PDB entry 4WQO | X-ray diffraction, 3.20 A resolution | chains A and C of the 4 polymer chains in the assembly

== Chain A ==
Name: Von Hippel-Lindau disease tumor suppressor
Source organism: Homo sapiens
UniProtKB: P40337 (VHL_HUMAN); numbering as in UniProt (aligned over 1-213)
Amino-acid sequence (233 residues; numbered -19 to 213; the number before each row is that of its first residue; numbers below 1 keep their minus sign (Met-19 is residue -19)):
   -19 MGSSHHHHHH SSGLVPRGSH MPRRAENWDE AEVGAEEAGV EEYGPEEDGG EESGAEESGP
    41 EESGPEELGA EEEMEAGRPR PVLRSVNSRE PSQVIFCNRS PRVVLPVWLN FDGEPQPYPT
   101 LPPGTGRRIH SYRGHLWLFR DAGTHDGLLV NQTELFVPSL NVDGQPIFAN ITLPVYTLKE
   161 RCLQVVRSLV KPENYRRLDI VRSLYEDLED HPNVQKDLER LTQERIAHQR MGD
Disordered / not traced: -19 to 59, 208-213
Construct notes: initiating methionine (-19); expression tag (-18 to 0)
Swiss-Prot annotation at these positions:
  - region: Gly14 to Glu53 (8 X 5 AA tandem repeats of G-[PAVG]-E-E-[DAYSLE]), Thr157 to Val166 (Interaction with Elongin BC complex)
Reported in the primary citation:
  - mutagenesis - V181G: unchanged binding to EloBC
  - post-translational modification sites: Lys159 (citing earlier work)
  - disease-associated variants - K159E: decreased binding to Cullin-2
  - mutagenesis - K159E: decreased binding to pH 6
  - mutagenesis - K159E: decreased binding to pH 7.2

== Chain C ==
Name: Transcription elongation factor B polypeptide 1
Source organism: Homo sapiens
UniProtKB: Q15369 (ELOC_HUMAN); residue numbers follow UniProt; this construct covers 17-112
Amino-acid sequence (96 residues; row label = number of the first residue in the row):
    17 MYVKLISSDG HEFIVKREHA LTSGTIKAML SGPGQFAENE TNEVNFREIP SHVLSKVCMY
    77 FTYKVRYTNS STEIPEFPIA PEIALELLMA ANFLDC
Reported in the primary citation:
  - conformationally variable residues (order/disorder transition): Gly48 to Thr57

== Interface between chain A and chain C ==
Residue-residue contacts (35; chain A residue first):
  Arg79(A) - Glu89(C)
  Arg82(A) - Glu92(C)  salt bridge
  Leu153(A) - Ile90(C)
  Leu153(A) - Pro91(C)
  Leu153(A) - Glu92(C)
  Val155(A) - Lys80(C)
  Val155(A) - Thr84(C)
  Tyr156(A) - Tyr76(C)  hydrogen bond (backbone-side chain)
  Thr157(A) - Tyr76(C)
  Thr157(A) - Cys112(C)
  Leu158(A) - Tyr76(C)  hydrogen bond (backbone-side chain)
  Leu158(A) - Phe93(C)  hydrophobic
  Leu158(A) - Ala107(C)  hydrophobic
  Leu158(A) - Cys112(C)  hydrogen bond (backbone-backbone)
  Lys159(A) - Leu104(C)
  Lys159(A) - Ala107(C)
  Lys159(A) - Asn108(C)  hydrogen bond
  Lys159(A) - Cys112(C)  hydrogen bond (backbone-backbone)
  Arg161(A) - Glu92(C)  salt bridge
  Arg161(A) - Phe93(C)  hydrogen bond (side chain-backbone)
  Arg161(A) - Ile95(C)
  Cys162(A) - Ile95(C)  hydrophobic
  Cys162(A) - Leu103(C)  hydrophobic
  Cys162(A) - Leu104(C)
  Leu163(A) - Leu104(C)  hydrophobic
  Val165(A) - Ile95(C)  hydrophobic
  Val166(A) - Ala100(C)  hydrophobic
  Leu169(A) - Pro97(C)  hydrophobic
  Asp179(A) - Met105(C)
  Ile180(A) - Leu101(C)  hydrophobic
  Ile180(A) - Met105(C)  hydrophobic
  Val181(A) - Met105(C)
  Leu184(A) - Leu104(C)  hydrophobic
  Leu184(A) - Met105(C)  hydrophobic
  Leu184(A) - Asn108(C)
Interface residues without a listed pair, chain A (20 interface residues in all): Pro81, Leu178
Interface residues without a listed pair, chain C (20 interface residues in all): Val73, Tyr79
From the paper, about this interface:
  - specific contacts: Val181(A)-Met105(C) (hydrophobic contact)
  - interface residues, chain A: Thr157(A), Tyr175(A)

== Summary ==
Chain A and chain C each contribute 20 residues to their interface; the contacts include 6 hydrogen bonds and
2 salt bridges. Polar pairs include Arg82(A)-Glu92(C), Arg161(A)-Glu92(C) and Tyr156(A)-Tyr76(C). The authors
report a hydrophobic contact between Val181(A) and Met105(C). The paper reports that K159E of chain A reduces
binding to Cullin-2; interface residues Thr157(A) and Tyr175(A).
Here chain A is Von Hippel-Lindau disease tumor suppressor and chain C is Transcription elongation factor B
polypeptide 1, both from Homo sapiens. Entry 4WQO (Structure of VHL-EloB-EloC-Cul2) was determined by X-ray
diffraction.
